PDB entry 7O75 | electron microscopy, 3.20 A resolution | chains 7 and N of the 30 polymer chains in the assembly

== Chain 7 ==
Molecule: General transcription and DNA repair factor IIH helicase subunit XPB
Source organism: Saccharomyces cerevisiae S288C
Notes: EC 3.6.4.12
UniProt: Q00578 (RAD25_YEAST); residue numbers follow UniProt; this construct covers 1-843
Amino-acid sequence (843 residues; each row starts with the number of its first residue):
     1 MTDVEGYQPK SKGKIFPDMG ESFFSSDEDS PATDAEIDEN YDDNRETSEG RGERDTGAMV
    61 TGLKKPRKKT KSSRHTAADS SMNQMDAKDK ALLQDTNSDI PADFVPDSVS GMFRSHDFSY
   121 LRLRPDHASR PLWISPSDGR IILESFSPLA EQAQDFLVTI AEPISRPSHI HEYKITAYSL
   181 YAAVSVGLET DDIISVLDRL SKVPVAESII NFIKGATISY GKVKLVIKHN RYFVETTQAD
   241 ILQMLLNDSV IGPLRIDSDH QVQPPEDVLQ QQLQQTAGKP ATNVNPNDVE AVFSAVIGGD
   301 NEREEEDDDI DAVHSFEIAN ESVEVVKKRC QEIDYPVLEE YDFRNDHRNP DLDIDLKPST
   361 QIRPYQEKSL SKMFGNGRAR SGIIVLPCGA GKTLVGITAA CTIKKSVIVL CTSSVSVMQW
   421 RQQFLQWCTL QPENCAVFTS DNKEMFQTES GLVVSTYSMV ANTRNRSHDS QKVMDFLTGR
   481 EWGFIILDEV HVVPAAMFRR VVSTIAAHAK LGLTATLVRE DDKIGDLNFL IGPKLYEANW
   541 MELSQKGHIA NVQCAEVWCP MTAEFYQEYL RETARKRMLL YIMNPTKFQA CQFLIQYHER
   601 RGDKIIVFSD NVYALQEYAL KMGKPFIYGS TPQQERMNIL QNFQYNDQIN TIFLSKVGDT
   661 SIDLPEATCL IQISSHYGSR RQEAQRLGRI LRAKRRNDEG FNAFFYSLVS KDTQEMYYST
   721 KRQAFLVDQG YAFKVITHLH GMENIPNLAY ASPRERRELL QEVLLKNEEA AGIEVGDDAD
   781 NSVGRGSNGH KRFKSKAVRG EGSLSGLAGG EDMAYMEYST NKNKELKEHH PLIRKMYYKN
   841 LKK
Disordered / not traced: 1-100, 253-312, 768-829, 838-843
Ligand contacts: ADP / beryllium trifluoride: Gln361, Arg363, Tyr365, Gln366, Pro387, Cys388, Gly389, Ala390, Gly391, Lys392, Thr393, Leu394, Gln423, Trp427, Glu489, Ala515, Ser661, Asp663, Arg689, Arg692

== Chain N ==
Molecule: Non-template DNA
Sequence (106 nucleotides; numbered 1 to 106; the number before each row is that of its first residue):
     1 CGAGAACAGT AGCACGCTGT GTATATAATA GCTATGGAAC GTTCGATTCA CCTCCGATGT
    61 GTGTTGTACA TACATAAAAA TATCATAGCA CAACTGCGCT GTGTCA
Disordered / not traced: 1-10, 45-56, 87-106

== How chain 7 and chain N interact ==
Pairs across the interface (12):
  Val492(7) - DC84(N)  phosphate contact
  Ala495(7) - DT83(N)  phosphate contact
  Ala495(7) - DC84(N)  phosphate contact
  Ala496(7) - DT83(N)  phosphate contact
  Met497(7) - DA82(N)  phosphate contact
  Met497(7) - DT83(N)  hydrogen bond to the phosphate
  Phe498(7) - DT83(N)  hydrogen bond to the phosphate
  Arg519(7) - DC84(N)  salt bridge to the phosphate
  Glu520(7) - DA85(N)  phosphate contact
  Glu520(7) - DT86(N)  phosphate contact
  Gly678(7) - DT86(N)  phosphate contact
  Ser679(7) - DA85(N)  phosphate contact
Also at the interface, not in a pair above, chain 7 (15 interface residues in all): His491, Gln634, His676, Tyr677, Arg680, Arg681
Also at the interface, not in a pair above, chain N (6 interface residues in all): DT75

== In short ==
Chain 7 and chain N form an interface of 15 and 6 residues respectively; the contacts include 2 hydrogen bonds
and 1 salt bridge. Polar pairs include Met497(7)-DT83(N), Phe498(7)-DT83(N) and Arg519(7)-DC84(N). Chain 7
binds ADP / beryllium trifluoride.
Here chain 7 is General transcription and DNA repair factor IIH helicase subunit XPB (Saccharomyces cerevisiae
S288C) and chain N is Non-template DNA. Entry 7O75 (Yeast RNA polymerase II transcription pre-initiation
complex with open promoter DNA) was determined by electron microscopy together with 7O4I, 7O4J, 7O4K, 7O4L,
7O72 and 7O73 from the same study.
